PDB entry 8JZP | electron microscopy, 3.45 A resolution | chains B and H of the 6 polymer chains in the assembly

# Chain B
Molecule: Guanine nucleotide-binding protein G(o) subunit alpha
Source organism: Homo sapiens
UniProtKB: P09471 (GNAO_HUMAN); the construct has insertions or renumbered stretches relative to UniProt, so the offset changes along the chain: 4-54 = UniProt 4-54; 171-173 = UniProt 55-57; 182-230 = UniProt 182-230; 241-354 = UniProt 241-354
Chain sequence (240 residues; row label = number of the first residue in the row; note: 126 numbers in that range are skipped by the numbering (no residue carries them; nothing is unmodelled there); numbers below 1 keep their minus sign (Met-11 is residue -11)):
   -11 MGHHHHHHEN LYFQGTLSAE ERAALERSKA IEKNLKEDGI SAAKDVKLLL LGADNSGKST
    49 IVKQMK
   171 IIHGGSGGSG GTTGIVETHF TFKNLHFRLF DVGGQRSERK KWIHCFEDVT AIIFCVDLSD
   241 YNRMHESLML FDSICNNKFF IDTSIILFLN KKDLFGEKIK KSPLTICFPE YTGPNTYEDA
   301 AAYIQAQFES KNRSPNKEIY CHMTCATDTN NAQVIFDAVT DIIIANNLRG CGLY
Disordered / not traced: -11 to 5, 171-182, 241-243
Differences from the reference sequence: initiating methionine (-11); expression tag (-10 to 3); engineered mutation Asp42 (Gly in P09471), Asn43 (Glu in P09471), Asp227 (Ala in P09471), Asp230 (Gly in P09471), Ala332 (Ile in P09471), Ile335 (Val in P09471); linker (174-181)
UniProt features mapped onto this chain:
  - region: Lys35 to Ala41, Ser44 to Thr48 (G1 motif), Phe197 to Arg206 (G3 motif), Ile266 to Asp273 (G4 motif), Thr324 to Thr329 (G5 motif)
  - binding site (GTP): Lys46, Ser47, Thr48, Asn270, Asp273, Cys325
  - binding site (Mg(2+)): Ser47, Thr182
  - modified residue: Gln205 (5-glutamyl histamine), Cys351 (ADP-ribosylcysteine)
  - lipidation: Cys351 (S-palmitoyl cysteine)

# Chain H
Molecule: Antibody fragment ScFv16
Source organism: Mus musculus
Notes: antibody fragment or engineered binder
Chain sequence (248 residues; row label = number of the first residue in the row):
     1 DVQLVESGGG LVQPGGSRKL SCSASGFAFS SFGMHWVRQA PEKGLEWVAY ISSGSGTIYY
    61 ADTVKGRFTI SRDDPKNTLF LQMTSLRSED TAMYYCVRSI YYYGSSPFDF WGQGTTLTVS
   121 SGGGGSGGGG SGGGGSDIVM TQATSSVPVT PGESVSISCR SSKSLLHSNG NTYLYWFLQR
   181 PGQSPQLLIY RMSNLASGVP DRFSGSGSGT AFTLTISRLE AEDVGVYYCM QHLEYPLTFG
   241 AGTKLELK
Disordered / not traced: 123-135, 236-237, 248
Cystine bridges: Cys22-Cys96, Cys159-Cys229

# Interface between chain B and chain H
Contacting residue pairs (13; chain B residue first):
  Ala7(B) - Tyr173(H)
  Glu8(B) - Tyr101(H)
  Glu8(B) - Tyr173(H)
  Glu8(B) - His232(H)
  Glu8(B) - Leu233(H)
  Ala11(B) - Tyr50(H)
  Ala11(B) - Tyr101(H)  hydrophobic
  Ala12(B) - Tyr101(H)
  Ala12(B) - Tyr102(H)  hydrophobic
  Glu14(B) - Ser52(H)  hydrogen bond
  Glu14(B) - Thr57(H)
  Arg15(B) - Tyr101(H)
  Arg15(B) - Tyr102(H)
Also at the interface, not in a pair above, chain H (10 interface residues in all): Ser31, His167

# In short
6 residues of chain B and 10 residues of chain H are in contact; the contacts include 1 hydrogen bond. Its one
hydrogen-bonded contact is Glu14(B)-Ser52(H). UniProt lists 6 GTP-binding residues and Mg2+-binding residues
Ser47(B) and Thr182(B) on chain B.
Here chain B is Guanine nucleotide-binding protein G(o) subunit alpha (Homo sapiens) and chain H is Antibody
fragment ScFv16 (Mus musculus). Entry 8JZP (Structure of mouse C5a-human C5aR1-Go complex) was determined by
electron microscopy.
